4OLA - chains A and B; structure by X-ray diffraction, 2.30 A resolution.

[Chain A]
Name: Protein argonaute-2
Organism: Homo sapiens
Notes: EC 3.1.26.-
UniProtKB: Q9UKV8 (AGO2_HUMAN); residues 1-859 here = UniProt positions 1-859
Chain sequence (859 residues; each row starts with the number of its first residue):
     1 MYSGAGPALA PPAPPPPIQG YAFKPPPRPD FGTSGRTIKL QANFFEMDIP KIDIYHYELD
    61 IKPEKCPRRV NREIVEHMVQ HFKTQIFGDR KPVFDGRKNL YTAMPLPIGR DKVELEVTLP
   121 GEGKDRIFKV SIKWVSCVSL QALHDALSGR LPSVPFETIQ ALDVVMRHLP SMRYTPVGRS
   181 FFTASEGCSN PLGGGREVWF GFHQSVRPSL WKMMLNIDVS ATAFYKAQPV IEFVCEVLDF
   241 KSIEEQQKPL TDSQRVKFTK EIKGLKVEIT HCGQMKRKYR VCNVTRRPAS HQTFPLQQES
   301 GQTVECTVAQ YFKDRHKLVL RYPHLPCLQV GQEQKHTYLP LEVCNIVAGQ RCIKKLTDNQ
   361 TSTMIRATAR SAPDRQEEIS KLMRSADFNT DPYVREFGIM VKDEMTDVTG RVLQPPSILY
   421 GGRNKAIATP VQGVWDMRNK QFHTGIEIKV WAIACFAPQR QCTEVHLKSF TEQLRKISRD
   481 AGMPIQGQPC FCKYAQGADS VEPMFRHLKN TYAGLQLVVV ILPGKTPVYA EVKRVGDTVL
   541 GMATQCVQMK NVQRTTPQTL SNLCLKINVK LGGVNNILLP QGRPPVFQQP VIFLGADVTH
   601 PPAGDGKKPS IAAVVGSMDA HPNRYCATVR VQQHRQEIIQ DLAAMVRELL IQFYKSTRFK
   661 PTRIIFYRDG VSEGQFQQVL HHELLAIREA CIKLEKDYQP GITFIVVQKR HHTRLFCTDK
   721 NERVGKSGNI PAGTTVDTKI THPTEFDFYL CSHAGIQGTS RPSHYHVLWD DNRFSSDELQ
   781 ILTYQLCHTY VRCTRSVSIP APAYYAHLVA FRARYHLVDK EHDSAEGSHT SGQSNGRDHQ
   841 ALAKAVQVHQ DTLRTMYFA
Disordered / not traced: 1-22, 120-125, 152-153, 186-188, 245-246, 271-276, 334-335, 602-607, 818-838
Differences from the reference sequence: engineered mutation Asp387 (Ser in Q9UKV8)
Residues lining bound ligands: phenol (IPH): Leu650, Ile651, Tyr654, Lys660, Leu694, Glu695, Tyr698
Curated features (UniProtKB/Swiss-Prot):
  - region: Tyr311 to His316 (Interaction with guide RNA), Phe587 to Pro590 (Interaction with GW182 family members), Leu650 to Lys660 (Interaction with GW182 family members), Lys709, Arg710 (Interaction with guide RNA), His753 to Arg761 (Interaction with guide RNA), Tyr790 to Arg812 (Interaction with guide RNA)
  - binding site (a divalent metal cation): Asp597, Asp669, His807
  - modified residue: Tyr2 (3'-nitrotyrosine), Pro700 (4-hydroxyproline), Ser824 (Phosphoserine), Ser828 (Phosphoserine), Ser831 (Phosphoserine), Ser834 (Phosphoserine)
  - natural variant: Leu192 (L192P: In LESKRES), Gly201 (G201C: In LESKRES; G201V: In LESKRES), His203 (H203Q: In LESKRES), Thr357 (T357M: In LESKRES), Met364 (M364T: In LESKRES), Ala367 (A367P: In LESKRES), Gly573 (G573S: In LESKRES), Gly733 (G733R: In LESKRES), Cys751 (C751Y: In LESKRES), Ser760 (S760R: In LESKRES)
  - mutagenesis: Leu140 (L140W: No effect), Phe470 (F470V: No effect on miRNA-binding or target mRNA cleavage. Abrogates binding to the 7-methylguanosine cap of mRNA and prevents inhibition of translation. Abolishes interaction with TNRC6C ...), Phe505 (F505V: No effect on miRNA-binding or target mRNA cleavage. Abrogates binding to the 7-methylguanosine cap of mRNA and prevents inhibition of translation and abolishes interaction with TNRC6C ...), Lys533 (K533A: Impairs RNA cleavage), Gln545 (Q545A: Impairs RNA cleavage), Lys570 (K570A: Impairs RNA cleavage), Asp597 (D597A: Abrogates RNA cleavage but does not affect binding to siRNA or translational repression), Gln633 (Q633A: No effect; Q633R: Abrogates RNA cleavage. Binds siRNA), His634 (H634P/A: Abrogates RNA cleavage. Binds siRNA), Asp669 (D669A: Abrogates RNA cleavage but does not affect binding to siRNA), Glu673 (E673A: Impairs RNA cleavage; E673G: No effect on RNA cleavage), Phe676 (F676A/I/M/R/Y: Impairs RNA cleavage; F676V: Abrogates RNA cleavage), 6 further mutagenesis entries in UniProt

[Chain B]
Molecule: 10-nt RNA strand
Organism: Homo sapiens
Sequence (10 nucleotides; numbered 1 to 21; 11 numbers in that range are skipped by the numbering (no residue carries them; nothing is unmodelled there); the number before each row is that of its first residue):
     1 AAAAAAAAA
    21 U

[How chain A and chain B interact]
Contacting residue pairs (72):
  Ser220(A) - A8(B)  hydrogen bond to the phosphate
  Ala221(A) - A7(B)  hydrogen bond to the sugar
  Ala221(A) - A8(B)  phosphate contact
  Thr222(A) - A8(B)  sugar contact
  Thr222(A) - A9(B)  phosphate contact
  Phe294(A) - U21(B)  base contact
  Tyr311(A) - U21(B)  hydrogen bond to the phosphate
  Phe312(A) - U21(B)  phosphate contact
  His316(A) - U21(B)  salt bridge to the phosphate
  His336(A) - U21(B)  hydrogen bond to the sugar
  Thr337(A) - U21(B)  sugar contact
  Tyr338(A) - U21(B)  hydrogen bond to the sugar
  Leu339(A) - U21(B)  sugar contact
  Arg351(A) - A9(B)  salt bridge to the phosphate
  Thr361(A) - A7(B)  hydrogen bond to the base
  Met364(A) - A7(B)  sugar contact
  Met364(A) - A8(B)  sugar contact
  Ile365(A) - A6(B)  base contact
  Ile365(A) - A7(B)  base contact
  Thr368(A) - A7(B)  hydrogen bond to the sugar
  Ala369(A) - A6(B)  sugar contact
  Arg375(A) - A7(B)  salt bridge to the phosphate
  Leu522(A) - A1(B)  base contact
  Gly524(A) - A1(B)  base contact
  Lys525(A) - A1(B)  base contact
  Thr526(A) - A1(B)  hydrogen bond to the base
  Tyr529(A) - A1(B)  stacking on the base
  Lys533(A) - A1(B)  salt bridge to the phosphate
  Thr544(A) - A1(B)  phosphate contact
  Gln545(A) - A1(B)  hydrogen bond to the phosphate
  Cys546(A) - A1(B)  hydrogen bond to the phosphate
  Val547(A) - A1(B)  phosphate contact
  Val547(A) - A2(B)  phosphate contact
  Gln548(A) - A1(B)  hydrogen bond to the base
  Gln548(A) - A2(B)  hydrogen bond to the phosphate
  Asn551(A) - A2(B)  hydrogen bond to the phosphate
  Thr559(A) - A2(B)  base contact
  Asn562(A) - A2(B)  hydrogen bond to the base
  Leu563(A) - A2(B)  sugar contact
  Lys566(A) - A1(B)  salt bridge to the phosphate
  Lys566(A) - A2(B)  hydrogen bond to the phosphate
  Lys566(A) - A3(B)  salt bridge to the phosphate
  Lys570(A) - A1(B)  salt bridge to the phosphate
  Lys709(A) - A6(B)  salt bridge to the phosphate
  Arg710(A) - A9(B)  salt bridge to the phosphate
  His712(A) - A8(B)  salt bridge to the phosphate
  Arg714(A) - A7(B)  salt bridge to the phosphate
  His753(A) - A5(B)  hydrogen bond to the phosphate
  His753(A) - A6(B)  salt bridge to the phosphate
  Ile756(A) - A4(B)  base contact
  Ile756(A) - A5(B)  hydrogen bond to the sugar
  Gln757(A) - A5(B)  sugar contact
  Gln757(A) - A6(B)  hydrogen bond to the base
  Thr759(A) - A6(B)  sugar contact
  Thr759(A) - A7(B)  phosphate contact
  Ser760(A) - A6(B)  phosphate contact
  Arg761(A) - A6(B)  hydrogen bond to the phosphate
  Arg761(A) - A7(B)  salt bridge to the phosphate
  Arg761(A) - A8(B)  salt bridge to the phosphate
  Tyr790(A) - A4(B)  hydrogen bond to the phosphate
  Arg792(A) - A3(B)  salt bridge to the phosphate
  Arg792(A) - A4(B)  salt bridge to the phosphate
  Cys793(A) - A3(B)  sugar contact
  Cys793(A) - A4(B)  sugar contact
  Arg795(A) - A4(B)  sugar contact
  Val797(A) - A4(B)  phosphate contact
  Val797(A) - A5(B)  phosphate contact
  Ser798(A) - A5(B)  hydrogen bond to the phosphate
  Tyr804(A) - A4(B)  phosphate contact
  Tyr804(A) - A5(B)  hydrogen bond to the phosphate
  Arg812(A) - A1(B)  salt bridge to the phosphate
  Tyr815(A) - A1(B)  base contact
Also at the interface, not in a pair above, chain A (65 interface residues in all): Val219, Tyr279, Pro295, Leu296, Val308, Leu356, Gln558, Ala754, Gly755, Gly758, Ala859

[In short]
Chain A and chain B form an interface of 65 and 10 residues respectively; the contacts include 22 hydrogen
bonds, 17 salt bridges and 1 aromatic stacking contact. Polar pairs include Thr361(A)-A7(B), Thr526(A)-A1(B)
and Gln548(A)-A1(B). Bound to chain A: phenol.
Here chain A is Protein argonaute-2 and chain B is a 10-nt RNA strand, both from Homo sapiens. Entry 4OLA
(Crystal Structure of Human Argonaute2) was determined by X-ray diffraction, deposited together with 4OLB.
